4GCH - chains E and F of the 3 polymer chains in the assembly; structure by X-ray diffraction, 1.90 A resolution.

Chain E:
Name: Gamma-chymotrypsin A
Organism: Bos taurus
Notes: EC 3.4.21.1
UniProt: P00766 (CTRA_BOVIN); residues 1-13 here = UniProt positions 1-13
Amino-acid sequence (13 residues; row label = number of the first residue in the row):
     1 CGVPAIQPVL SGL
Unresolved in the structure: 12-13

Chain F:
Name: Gamma-chymotrypsin A
Organism: Bos taurus
Notes: EC 3.4.21.1
UniProt: P00766 (CTRA_BOVIN); numbering as in UniProt (aligned over 16-146)
Amino-acid sequence (131 residues; each row starts with the number of its first residue):
    16 IVNGEEAVPG SWPWQVSLQD KTGFHFCGGS LINENWVVTA AHCGVTTSDV VVAGEFDQGS
    76 SSEKIQKLKI AKVFKNSKYN SLTINNDITL LKLSTAASFS QTVSAVCLPS ASDDFAAGTT
   136 CVTTGWGLTR Y
Disulfide bonds: Cys42-Cys58
Small-molecule neighbours: CHYMOTRYPSIN (DMC; 3-(4-diethylamino-2-hydroxy-phenyl)-2-methyl-propionic acid): Cys42, His57, Cys58
Swiss-Prot annotation at these positions:
  - active site (Charge relay system): His57, Asp102

Interface between chain E and chain F:
Disulfides between the chains: Cys1(E)-Cys122(F)
Residue-residue contacts (17):
  Cys1(E) - Ala120(F)
  Cys1(E) - Val121(F)
  Cys1(E) - Cys122(F)  disulfide
  Gly2(E) - Trp29(F)
  Gly2(E) - Ala120(F)  hydrogen bond (backbone-backbone)
  Gly2(E) - Cys122(F)  hydrogen bond (backbone-side chain)
  Pro4(E) - Ser26(F)
  Pro4(E) - Pro28(F)
  Ala5(E) - Gln116(F)
  Ile6(E) - Pro24(F)
  Ile6(E) - Gly25(F)
  Ile6(E) - Ser26(F)
  Ile6(E) - Gln116(F)
  Pro8(E) - Ser26(F)
  Pro8(E) - Trp27(F)  hydrophobic
  Val9(E) - Val23(F)  hydrophobic
  Ser11(E) - Glu20(F)  hydrogen bond (backbone-side chain)
Interface residues without a listed pair, chain E (10 interface residues in all): Gln7, Leu10
Interface residues without a listed pair, chain F (13 interface residues in all): Val137

Overview:
10 residues of chain E face 13 of chain F across their interface, with 1 disulfide bond and 3 hydrogen bonds.
Among the polar pairs are Gly2(E)-Cys122(F), Ser11(E)-Glu20(F) and Gly2(E)-Ala120(F). Chain F binds
CHYMOTRYPSIN. UniProt lists active-site residues His57(F) and Asp102(F) on chain F.
Here chain E is Gamma-chymotrypsin A and chain F is Gamma-chymotrypsin A, both from Bos taurus. Entry 4GCH
(Structure and activity of two photoreversible cinnamates bound to chymotrypsin) was determined by X-ray
diffraction, deposited together with 3GCH.
